5IQN - chains A and B; structure by X-ray diffraction, 1.00 A resolution.

# Chain A
Molecule: Protein FimG
Source organism: Escherichia coli K-12
Reference sequence: P08190 (FIMG_ECOLI); residues 13-144 here correspond to UniProt positions 36-167 (UniProt number = residue number + 23)
Amino-acid sequence (132 residues; numbered 13 to 144; the number before each row is that of its first residue):
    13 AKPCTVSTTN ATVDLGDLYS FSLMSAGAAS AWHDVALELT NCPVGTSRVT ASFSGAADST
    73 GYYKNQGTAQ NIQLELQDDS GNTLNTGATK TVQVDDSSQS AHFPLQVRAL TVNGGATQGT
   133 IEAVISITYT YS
Sequence notes: engineered mutation Glu134 (Gln157 in P08190)
Disulfide bonds: Cys16-Cys54
Metal / ion sites: Co2+ near His45 (its only coordinating residue here)
UniProt features mapped onto this chain:
  - site: Tyr143 (Required for stability and transport)

# Chain B
Molecule: Protein FimF
Reference sequence: P08189 (FIMF_ECOLI); residues 1-10 here correspond to UniProt positions 25-34 (UniProt number = residue number + 24)
Amino-acid sequence (10 residues; each row starts with the number of its first residue):
     1 SRIRIRGYVR
Sequence notes: engineered mutation Arg2 (Thr26 in P08189), Arg4 (Thr28 in P08189)

# How chain A and chain B interact
Residue-residue contacts - 55 pairs, chain A then chain B:
  Val18(A) - Ser1(B)
  Thr20(A) - Ser1(B)  hydrogen bond (backbone-side chain)
  Thr21(A) - Ser1(B)
  Thr21(A) - Arg2(B)  hydrogen bond (backbone-backbone)
  Asn22(A) - Arg2(B)  hydrogen bond
  Ala23(A) - Arg2(B)  hydrogen bond (backbone-backbone)
  Ala23(A) - Ile3(B)
  Ala23(A) - Arg4(B)  hydrogen bond (backbone-backbone)
  Thr24(A) - Arg4(B)
  Val25(A) - Arg4(B)  hydrogen bond (backbone-backbone)
  Val25(A) - Ile5(B)
  Val25(A) - Arg6(B)  hydrogen bond (backbone-backbone)
  Asp26(A) - Arg6(B)  salt bridge
  Leu27(A) - Ile5(B)  hydrophobic
  Leu27(A) - Arg6(B)  hydrogen bond (backbone-backbone)
  Gly28(A) - Gly7(B)
  Gly28(A) - Tyr8(B)  hydrogen bond (backbone-backbone)
  Asp29(A) - Tyr8(B)
  Asp29(A) - Arg10(B)  salt bridge
  Leu30(A) - Tyr8(B)  hydrogen bond (backbone-backbone)
  Leu30(A) - Val9(B)
  Leu30(A) - Arg10(B)  hydrogen bond (backbone-backbone)
  Tyr31(A) - Arg10(B)
  Ser32(A) - Val9(B)
  Ser32(A) - Arg10(B)  hydrogen bond (backbone-backbone)
  Ala81(A) - Val9(B)  hydrophobic
  Ile84(A) - Val9(B)  hydrophobic
  Leu86(A) - Ile5(B)  hydrophobic
  Val119(A) - Ile5(B)  hydrophobic
  Thr129(A) - Val9(B)
  Gln130(A) - Val9(B)
  Gly131(A) - Tyr8(B)
  Gly131(A) - Val9(B)  hydrogen bond (backbone-backbone)
  Thr132(A) - Gly7(B)
  Thr132(A) - Tyr8(B)
  Ile133(A) - Ile5(B)
  Ile133(A) - Arg6(B)
  Ile133(A) - Gly7(B)  hydrogen bond (backbone-backbone)
  Ile133(A) - Val9(B)  hydrophobic
  Glu134(A) - Arg4(B)  salt bridge
  Glu134(A) - Ile5(B)
  Glu134(A) - Arg6(B)
  Ala135(A) - Ile3(B)
  Ala135(A) - Arg4(B)
  Ala135(A) - Ile5(B)  hydrogen bond (backbone-backbone)
  Val136(A) - Arg2(B)
  Val136(A) - Ile3(B)
  Ile137(A) - Arg2(B)
  Ile137(A) - Ile3(B)  hydrogen bond (backbone-backbone)
  Ile137(A) - Ile5(B)  hydrophobic
  Ser138(A) - Ser1(B)
  Ser138(A) - Arg2(B)
  Ile139(A) - Ser1(B)  hydrogen bond (backbone-backbone)
  Ile139(A) - Ile3(B)  hydrophobic
  Tyr141(A) - Ser1(B)  hydrogen bond
Also at the interface, not in a pair above, chain A (34 interface residues in all): Val47, Leu49, Leu88, Leu117

# Summary
34 residues of chain A face 10 of chain B across their interface; the contacts include 18 hydrogen bonds and 3
salt bridges. Among the polar pairs are Asp26(A)-Arg6(B), Asp29(A)-Arg10(B) and Glu134(A)-Arg4(B).
Chain A is Protein FimG (Escherichia coli K-12) and chain B is Protein FimF; the structure, Crystal structure
of the E. coli type 1 pilus subunit FimG (engineered variant with substitution Q134E ..., was determined by
X-ray diffraction, deposited together with 5IQM and 5IQO.
